3UIB - chain A; structure by X-ray diffraction, 2.65 A resolution.

# Chain A
Molecule: mitogen-activated protein kinase
From: Leishmania major
Notes: EC 2.7.11.1
UniProtKB: Q4QHJ8 (Q4QHJ8_LEIMA); residues 1-361 here = UniProt positions 1-361
Amino-acid sequence (362 residues; each row starts with the number of its first residue; numbering starts at 0):
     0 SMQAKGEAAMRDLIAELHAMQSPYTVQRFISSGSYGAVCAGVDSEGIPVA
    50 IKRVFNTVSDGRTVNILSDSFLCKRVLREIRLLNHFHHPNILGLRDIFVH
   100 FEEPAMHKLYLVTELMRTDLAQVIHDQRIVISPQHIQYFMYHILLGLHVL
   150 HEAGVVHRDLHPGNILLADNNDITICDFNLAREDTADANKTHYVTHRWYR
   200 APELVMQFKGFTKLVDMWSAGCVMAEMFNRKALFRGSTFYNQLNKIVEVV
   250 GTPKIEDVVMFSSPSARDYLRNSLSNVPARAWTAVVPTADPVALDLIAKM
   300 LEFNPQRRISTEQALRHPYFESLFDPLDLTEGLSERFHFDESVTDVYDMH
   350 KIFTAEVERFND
Not modelled in the structure: 0-6, 17-24, 28-33, 57-63, 97-107, 180-191, 360-361
Construct notes: expression tag (0)
Residues lining bound ligands: SB2 (4-[5-(4-fluoro-phenyl)-2-(4-methanesulfinyl-phenyl)-3H-imidazol-4-yl]-pyridine): Tyr34, Ala49, Lys51, Glu78, Leu82, Leu91, Leu93, Leu110, Val111, Thr112, Glu113, Leu114, Met115, Asp158, His160, Gly162, Asn163, Leu165, Cys175, Asp176
From the paper describing this entry:
  - contacts within the chain: Lys51-Glu78
  - binding site for SB2: Tyr34, Ala49, Met115
  - conformationally variable residues (loop rearrangement, side-chain flip): Tyr34, Asp176
  - catalytic residues: Asp158 (by similarity / conservation)
  - post-translational modification sites: Thr190, Tyr192 (by similarity / conservation)
  - mutagenesis - S30G, H160K, N178G, K189M, H195T, F210Y: unchanged catalytic activity
  - mutagenesis - K51A: abolished catalytic activity

# In short
Chain A binds compound SB2. From the paper: the catalytic residue Asp158; K51A abolishes catalytic activity; 7
substitutions were tested in all.
Chain A is mitogen-activated protein kinase (Leishmania major); the structure, Map kinase LMAMPK10 from
leishmania major in complex with SB203580, was determined by X-ray diffraction, deposited together with 3PG1.
